7D0F - chains A and C; structure by electron microscopy, 5.00 A resolution (low resolution: residue-level contacts below are approximate; hydrogen-bond / salt-bridge calls are withheld).

# Chain A
Molecule: 915-nt RNA strand
Source organism: Lactococcus lactis subsp. cremoris
Sequence (915 nucleotides; numbered -11 to 2493; 1590 numbers in that range are skipped by the numbering (no residue carries them; nothing is unmodelled there); the number before each row is that of its first residue; numbers below 1 keep their minus sign (C-11 is residue -11)):
   -11 CACAUCCAUA ACGUGCGCCC AGAUAGGGUG UUAAGUCAAG UAGUUUAAGG UACUACUCUG
    49 UAAGAUAACA CAGAAAACAG CCAACCUAAC CGAAAAGCGA AAGCUGAUAC GGGAACAGAG
   109 CACGGUUGGA AAGCGAUGAG UUACCUAAAG ACAAUCGGGU ACGACUGAGU CGCAAUGUUA
   169 AUCAGAUAUA AGGUAUAAGU UGUGUUUACU GAACGCAAGU UUCUAAUUUC GGUUAUGUGU
   229 CGAUAGAGGA AAGUGUCUGA AACCUCUAGU ACAAAGAAAG GUAAGUUAUG GUUGUGGACU
   289 UAUCUGUUAU CACCACAUUU GUACAAUCUG UAGGAGAACC UAUGGGAACG AAACGAAAGC
   349 GAUGCCGAGA AUCUGAAUUU ACCAAGACUU AACACUAACU GGGGAUACCC UAAACAAGAA
   409 UGCCUAAUAG AAAGGAGGAA AAAGGCUAUA GCACUAGAGC UUGAAAAUCU UGCAAGGGUA
   469 CGGAGUACUC GUAGUAGUCU GAGAAGGGUA ACGCCCUUUA CAUGGCAAAG GGGUACAGUU
   529 AUUGUGUACU AAAAUUAAAA AUUGAUUAGG GAGGAAAACC UCAAAAUGAA ACCAACAAUG
   589 GCAAUUUUAG AAAGAAUCAG UAAAA
  2204 AUUCACAAGA AAAUAUAGAC GAAGUUUUUA CAAGACUUUA UCGUUAUCUU UUACGUCCAG
  2264 AUAUUUAUUA CGUGGCGACG CGUUGGGAAA UGGCAAUGAU AGCGAAACAA CGUAAAACUC
  2324 UUGUUGUAUG CUUUCAUUGU CAUCGUCACG UGAUUCAUAA ACACAAGUGA AUUUUUACGA
  2384 ACGAACAAUA ACAGAGCCGU AUACUCCGAG AGGGGUACGU ACGGUUCCCG AAGAGGGUGG
  2444 UGCAAACCAG UCACAGUAAU GUGAACAAGG CGGUACCUCC CUCUUCACCA
Not modelled in the structure: 415-419, 2204-2375
What the authors report for this chain:
  - conformationally variable residues: A2420, C2421
  - catalytic residues: A2398, G2399, C2400 (citing earlier work)

# Chain C
Protein: Group II intron-encoded protein LtrA
Source organism: Lactococcus lactis subsp. cremoris
Notes: EC 2.7.7.49, 3.1.-.-
UniProtKB: P0A3U0 (LTRA_LACLC); residue numbers follow UniProt; this construct covers 1-599
Amino-acid sequence (599 residues; numbered 1 to 599; the number before each row is that of its first residue):
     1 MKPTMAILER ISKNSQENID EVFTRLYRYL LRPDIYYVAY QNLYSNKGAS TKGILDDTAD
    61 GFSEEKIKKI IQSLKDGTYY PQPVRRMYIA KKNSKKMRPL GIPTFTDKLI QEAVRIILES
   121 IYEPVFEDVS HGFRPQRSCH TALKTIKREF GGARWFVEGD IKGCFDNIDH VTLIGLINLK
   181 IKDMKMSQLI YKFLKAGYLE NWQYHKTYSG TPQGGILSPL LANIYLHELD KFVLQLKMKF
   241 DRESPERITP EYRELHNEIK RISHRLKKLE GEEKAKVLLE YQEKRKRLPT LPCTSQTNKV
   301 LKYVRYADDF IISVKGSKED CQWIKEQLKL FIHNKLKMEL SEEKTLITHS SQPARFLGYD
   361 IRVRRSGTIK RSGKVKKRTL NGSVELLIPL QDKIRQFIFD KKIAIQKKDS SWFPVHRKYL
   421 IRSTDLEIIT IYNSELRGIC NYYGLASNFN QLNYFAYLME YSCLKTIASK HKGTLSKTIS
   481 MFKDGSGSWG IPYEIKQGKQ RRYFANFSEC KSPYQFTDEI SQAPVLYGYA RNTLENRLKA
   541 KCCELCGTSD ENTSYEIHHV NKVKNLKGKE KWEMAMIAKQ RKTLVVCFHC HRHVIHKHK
Not modelled in the structure: 1-3, 252-301, 364-374, 491-519, 541-599
Swiss-Prot annotation at these positions:
  - mutagenesis: Asp308 to Asp309 (Loss of RT function)

# How chain A and chain C interact
Contacting residue pairs - 106 pairs, chain A then chain C:
  C-11(A) with Arg378(C); Thr379(C); Leu380(C)
  A-10(A) with Arg378(C)
  A-8(A) with Arg531(C)
  U-7(A) with Tyr527(C)
  C-6(A) with Tyr457(C); Tyr461(C); Met481(C); Phe482(C)
  C-5(A) with Thr478(C); Met481(C)
  A-4(A) with Leu475(C); Lys477(C); Thr478(C)
  U-3(A) with Thr474(C); Leu475(C)
  A-2(A) with Thr474(C)
  U209(A) with Lys407(C)
  U210(A) with Lys407(C); Ser410(C)
  C211(A) with Ser410(C)
  G220(A) with Thr379(C)
  U221(A) with Arg378(C); Thr379(C)
  U222(A) with Val375(C); Tyr454(C)
  A223(A) with Val375(C); Tyr454(C); Tyr457(C)
  A276(A) with Phe413(C); Pro414(C); Tyr457(C); Tyr461(C); Lys477(C)
  U277(A) with Ile405(C); Lys408(C); Pro414(C); Val415(C); His416(C); Lys465(C); Ser469(C); Leu475(C); Lys477(C)
  G278(A) with His416(C); Leu420(C); Lys465(C); Ser469(C)
  A323(A) with His349(C)
  G324(A) with Trp155(C); Arg247(C); Ile248(C); His349(C)
  A325(A) with Arg154(C); Trp155(C); Ile248(C); His349(C)
  A340(A) with Gln406(C)
  A341(A) with Gln406(C)
  U544(A) with Trp202(C); Tyr204(C)
  A545(A) with Tyr204(C)
  G557(A) with Met184(C); Lys185(C); Met186(C); Gln188(C)
  G558(A) with Met186(C); Gln188(C)
  G559(A) with Met186(C)
  G561(A) with Ala6(C); Ile7(C); Arg10(C)
  G562(A) with Arg10(C); Tyr36(C); Tyr37(C); Tyr40(C)
  A563(A) with Arg10(C); Lys13(C); Asn14(C); Tyr36(C); Tyr37(C)
  A564(A) with Lys13(C); Asn14(C); Glu17(C); Tyr29(C); Leu30(C); Arg32(C); Pro33(C)
  A565(A) with Glu17(C); Asn18(C); Arg25(C); Tyr29(C)
  A566(A) with Glu17(C); Asn18(C)
  C581(A) with Tyr79(C)
  A582(A) with Tyr79(C); Tyr191(C)
  C584(A) with Tyr204(C)
  A585(A) with Tyr204(C)
  A592(A) with Trp202(C)
  C2489(A) with Ile421(C)
  A2490(A) with Lys418(C); Leu420(C)
  A2493(A) with Ile405(C); Lys408(C); Lys418(C)
Also at the interface, not in a pair above, chain A (50 interface residues in all): C153, A326, A556, C567, A591, A2434, U2488
Also at the interface, not in a pair above, chain C (66 interface residues in all): Gln16, Val363, Lys377, Gly382, Phe399, Asp409, Lys472, Ile479, Trp489

# Summary
Chain A and chain C form an interface of 50 and 66 residues respectively. UniProt lists 2 mutagenesis sites on
chain C. The paper reports catalytic residues A2398(A), G2399(A) and C2400(A); conformational variability at
A2420(A) and C2421(A).
Chain A is a 915-nt RNA strand and chain C is Group II intron-encoded protein LtrA, both from Lactococcus
lactis subsp. cremoris; the structure, cryo-EM structure of a pre-catalytic group II intron RNP, was
determined by electron microscopy together with 7D1A and 7D0G from the same study.
